2ZTM - chains B and C of the 4 polymer chains in the assembly; structure by X-ray diffraction, 2.30 A resolution.

Chain B (and C):
Name: D(-)-3-hydroxybutyrate dehydrogenase
From: Pseudomonas fragi
Notes: EC 1.1.1.30; chain C of this document is another copy of the same molecule, construct and numbering; everything in this record applies to it too
UniProtKB: Q5KST5 (Q5KST5_PSEFR); residues 1-260 here = UniProt positions 1-260
Chain sequence (260 residues; row label = number of the first residue in the row):
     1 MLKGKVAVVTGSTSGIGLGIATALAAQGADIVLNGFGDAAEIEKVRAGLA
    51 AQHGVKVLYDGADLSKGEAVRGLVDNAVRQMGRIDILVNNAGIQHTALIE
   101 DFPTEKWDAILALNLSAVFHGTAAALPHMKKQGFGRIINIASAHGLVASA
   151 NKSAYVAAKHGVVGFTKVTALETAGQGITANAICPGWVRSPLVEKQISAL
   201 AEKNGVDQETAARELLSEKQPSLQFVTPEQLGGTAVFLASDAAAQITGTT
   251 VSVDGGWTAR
Not modelled in the structure: 1-4, 37-47, 191-211 (chain C: 204-213)
Sequence notes: engineered mutation S190 (Thr in Q5KST5)
Bound ions: Mg2+: R260 (shared with R260(C) of chain C)
What the authors report for this chain:
  - conformationally variable residues (order/disorder transition): G37 to A47, P191 to A211, N204 to R213
  - catalytic residues: Y155
  - mutagenesis - Q94A, H144A, K152E, K152Q, K152R, W187A, W187F, W187T, W187Y, Q196A, Q196E, Q196N, L215A, W257F, W257Y: decreased catalytic activity
  - mutagenesis - K152A, Y155F, W257A: abolished catalytic activity
  - mutagenesis - L215V: decreased catalytic activity on D-3-HB
  - mutagenesis - Y155F: abolished binding to D-3-HB

Chain B / chain C interface:
Residue-residue contacts - 9 pairs, chain B then chain C:
  V147(B) - A259(C)
  V147(B) - R260(C)
  A148(B) - A259(C)  hydrogen bond (backbone-backbone)
  A148(B) - R260(C)
  W257(B) - R260(C)
  A259(B) - V147(C)
  A259(B) - A148(C)  hydrogen bond (backbone-backbone)
  R260(B) - V147(C)
  R260(B) - A148(C)
Other interface residues (no listed pair), chain B (6 interface residues in all): K219
Other interface residues (no listed pair), chain C (5 interface residues in all): W257

Summary:
6 residues of chain B and 5 residues of chain C are in contact; the contacts include 2 hydrogen bonds. Its one
hydrogen bond, A148(B)-A259(C), is backbone to backbone. The paper reports the catalytic residue Y155(B);
Q94A, H144A and K152E of chain B, among others, reduce catalytic activity; 19 substitutions were tested in
all.
Both chains are D(-)-3-hydroxybutyrate dehydrogenase (Pseudomonas fragi). Entry 2ZTM (T190S mutant of
D-3-hydroxybutyrate dehydrogenase) was determined by X-ray diffraction (same publication as 2ZTL, 2ZTU and
2ZTV).
